Entry 7YI4 (electron microscopy, 3.96 A resolution); this record covers chains M and P of the 16 polymer chains in the assembly.

== Chain M ==
Name: Histone H2A
Source organism: Xenopus laevis
UniProtKB: Q6AZJ8 (Q6AZJ8_XENLA); residues 1-129 here correspond to UniProt positions 2-130 (UniProt number = residue number + 1)
Amino-acid sequence (129 residues; numbered 1 to 129; the number before each row is that of its first residue):
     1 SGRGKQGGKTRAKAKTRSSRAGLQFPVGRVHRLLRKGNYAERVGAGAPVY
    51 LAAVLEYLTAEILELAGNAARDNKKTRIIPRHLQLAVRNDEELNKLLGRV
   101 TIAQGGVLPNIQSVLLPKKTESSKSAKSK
Unresolved in the structure: 1-11, 119-129

== Chain P ==
Molecule: Wisdom 601 DNA
Source organism: synthetic construct
Sequence (167 nucleotides; each row starts with the number of its first residue; numbers below 1 keep their minus sign (DG-93 is residue -93)):
   -93 GGTCGCTGTTCAATACATGCACAGGATGTATATATCTGACACGTGCCTGG
   -43 AGACTAGGGAGTAATCCCCTTGGCGGTTAAAACGCGGGGGACAGCGCGTA
     7 CGTGCGTTTAAGCGGTGCTAGAGCTGTCTACGACCAATTGAGCGGCCTGC
    57 AGACCGGGATTCTCCAG
Unresolved in the structure: -93 to -78

== How chain M and chain P interact ==
Contacting residue pairs - 13 pairs, chain M then chain P:
  Lys13(M) with DG-42(P), phosphate contact
  Ala14(M) with DA-43(P), phosphate contact; DG-42(P), phosphate contact
  Lys15(M) with DA-43(P), hydrogen bond to the phosphate; DG-42(P), hydrogen bond to the phosphate
  Arg17(M) with DA-43(P), salt bridge to the phosphate
  Arg20(M) with DG-42(P), salt bridge to the phosphate
  Gly28(M) with DA-43(P), phosphate contact
  Arg29(M) with DG-44(P), phosphate contact
  Arg32(M) with DG-44(P), salt bridge to the phosphate
  Arg42(M) with DG-35(P), hydrogen bond to the phosphate; DA-34(P), sugar contact
  Arg77(M) with DC-54(P), sugar contact
Also at the interface, not in a pair above, chain M (12 interface residues in all): Ala12, Thr16
Also at the interface, not in a pair above, chain P (8 interface residues in all): DG-45, DA-41

== Overview ==
The interface between chain M and chain P involves 12 residues on one side and 8 on the other, with 3 hydrogen
bonds and 3 salt bridges. Polar contacts include Lys15(M)-DA-43(P), Lys15(M)-DG-42(P) and Arg42(M)-DG-35(P).
Chain M is Histone H2A (Xenopus laevis) and chain P is Wisdom 601 DNA (synthetic construct); the structure,
Cryo-EM structure of Rpd3S complex bound to H3K36me3 nucleosome in close state, was determined by electron
microscopy together with 7YI0, 7YI1, 7YI2, 7YI3 and 7YI5 from the same study.
